8AXK - chains E and F of the 85 polymer chains in the assembly; structure by electron microscopy, 4.05 A resolution (low resolution: residue-level contacts below are approximate; hydrogen-bond / salt-bridge calls are withheld).

== Chain E ==
Name: Surface presentation of antigens protein SpaP
From: Shigella flexneri
Reference sequence: P0A1L3 (SPAP_SHIFL); residues 1-216 here = UniProt positions 1-216
Amino-acid sequence (216 residues; row label = number of the first residue in the row):
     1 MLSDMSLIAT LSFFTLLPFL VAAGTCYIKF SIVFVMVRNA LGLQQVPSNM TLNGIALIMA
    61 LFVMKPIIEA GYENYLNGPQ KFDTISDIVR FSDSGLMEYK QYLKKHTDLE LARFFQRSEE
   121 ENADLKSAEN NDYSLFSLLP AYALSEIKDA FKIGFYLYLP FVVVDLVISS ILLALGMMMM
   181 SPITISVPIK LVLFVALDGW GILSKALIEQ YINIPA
Unresolved in the structure: 73-92, 121-129, 216

== Chain F ==
Name: Surface presentation of antigens protein SpaR
From: Shigella flexneri
Reference sequence: P0A1M6 (SPAR_SHIFL); numbering as in UniProt (aligned over 1-256)
Amino-acid sequence (256 residues; each row starts with the number of its first residue):
     1 MDISSWFESI HVFLILLNGV FFRLAPLFFF LPFLNNGIIS PSIRIPVIFL VASGLITSGK
    61 VDIGSSVFEH VYFLMFKEII VGLLLSFCLS LPFWIFHAVG SIIDNQRGAT LSSSIDPANG
   121 VDTSELAKFF NLFSAVVFLY SGGMVFILES IQLSYNICPL FSQCSFRISN ILTFLTLLAS
   181 QAVILASPVM IVLLLSEVLL GVLSRFAPQM NAFSVSLTIK SLLAIFIIFI CSSTIYFSKV
   241 QFFLGEHKFF TNLFVR
Cystine bridges: Cys158-Cys164

== How chain E and chain F interact ==
Pairs across the interface (62; chain E residue first):
  Thr10(E) - Tyr72(F)
  Phe14(E) - Tyr72(F)
  Phe14(E) - Met75(F)
  Gly42(E) - Ser114(F)
  Leu43(E) - Ile102(F)
  Leu43(E) - Asn105(F)
  Gln44(E) - Ser113(F)
  Gln44(E) - Ser114(F)
  Gln45(E) - Ser101(F)
  Val46(E) - Ala98(F)
  Met50(E) - Phe29(F)
  Met50(E) - Phe30(F)
  Thr51(E) - Trp94(F)
  Thr51(E) - Leu175(F)
  Leu52(E) - Leu175(F)
  Gly54(E) - Phe87(F)
  Ile55(E) - Phe87(F)
  Ile55(E) - Leu175(F)
  Ile58(E) - Leu83(F)
  Ile58(E) - Leu84(F)
  Ile58(E) - Phe87(F)
  Phe62(E) - Ile80(F)
  Phe62(E) - Phe166(F)
  Phe62(E) - Ile168(F)
  Phe62(E) - Ile171(F)
  Lys65(E) - Phe76(F)
  Ile68(E) - Phe73(F)
  Glu69(E) - Phe73(F)
  Tyr72(E) - His70(F)
  Tyr72(E) - Phe73(F)
  Leu175(E) - Arg205(F)
  Gly176(E) - Arg205(F)
  Met177(E) - Gly201(F)
  Met177(E) - Val202(F)
  Met177(E) - Arg205(F)
  Met179(E) - Met210(F)
  Met180(E) - Glu197(F)
  Met180(E) - Gly201(F)
  Met180(E) - Ala212(F)
  Met180(E) - Ser216(F)
  Ser181(E) - Phe213(F)
  Ile183(E) - Leu111(F)
  Ile183(E) - Ile115(F)
  Thr184(E) - Glu197(F)
  Ile185(E) - Leu194(F)
  Ile185(E) - Glu197(F)
  Val187(E) - Asn105(F)
  Pro188(E) - Gln106(F)
  Pro188(E) - Met190(F)
  Val195(E) - Ala179(F)
  Val195(E) - Val183(F)
  Asp198(E) - Thr176(F)
  Trp200(E) - Leu175(F)
  Trp200(E) - Thr176(F)
  Trp200(E) - Ala179(F)
  Gly201(E) - Leu172(F)
  Gly201(E) - Thr176(F)
  Lys205(E) - Leu172(F)
  Ile208(E) - Ile168(F)
  Ile208(E) - Leu172(F)
  Ile214(E) - Ile168(F)
  Pro215(E) - Ile168(F)
Interface residues without a listed pair, chain E (44 interface residues in all): Pro47, Leu57, Met59, Leu61, Ile189, Leu191, Ser204
Interface residues without a listed pair, chain F (50 interface residues in all): Lys77, Ile79, Pro117, Gln163, Ser169, Phe174, Leu178, Ser180, Leu200, Ser204, Lys220

== Summary ==
Chain E and chain F form an interface of 44 and 50 residues respectively.
Here chain E is Surface presentation of antigens protein SpaP and chain F is Surface presentation of antigens
protein SpaR, both from Shigella flexneri. Entry 8AXK (Type 3 secretion system export apparatus core, inner
rod and needle of Shigella flexneri) was determined by electron microscopy together with 8AXL and 8AXN from
the same study.
